PDB entry 5DNY | X-ray diffraction, 3.11 A resolution | chains D and E of the 6 polymer chains in the assembly

== Chain D ==
Molecule: DNA double-strand break repair Rad50 ATPase
From: Methanocaldococcus jannaschii (strain ATCC 43067 / DSM 2661 / JAL-1 / JCM 10045 / NBRC 100440)
Reference sequence: Q58718 (RAD50_METJA); numbering as in UniProt; present here: 1-188, 825-1005
Chain sequence (371 residues; row label = number of the first residue in the row; note: 634 numbers in that range are skipped by the numbering (no residue carries them; nothing is unmodelled there)):
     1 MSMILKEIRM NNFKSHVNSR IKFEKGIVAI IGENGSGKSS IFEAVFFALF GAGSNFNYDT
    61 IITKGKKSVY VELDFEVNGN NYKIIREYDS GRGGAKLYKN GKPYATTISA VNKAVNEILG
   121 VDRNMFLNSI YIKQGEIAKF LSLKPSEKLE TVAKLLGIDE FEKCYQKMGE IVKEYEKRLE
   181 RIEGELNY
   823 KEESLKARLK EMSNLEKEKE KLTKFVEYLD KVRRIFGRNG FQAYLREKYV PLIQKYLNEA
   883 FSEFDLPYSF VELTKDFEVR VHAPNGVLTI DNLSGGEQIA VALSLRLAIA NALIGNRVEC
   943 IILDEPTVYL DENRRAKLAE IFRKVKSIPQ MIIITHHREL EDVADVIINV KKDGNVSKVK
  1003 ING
Not modelled in the structure: 823-835
Small-molecule neighbours:
  - ATP-gamma-S (AGS; phosphothiophosphoric acid-adenylate ester), molecule 1: Lys14, Ser15, Glu33, Asn34, Gly35, Ser36, Gly37, Lys38, Ser39, Ser40, Asp59, Thr60, Ile62, Thr63, Lys64, Gln134, Asp946, Glu947, Ile976, His978, Lys994
  - ATP-gamma-S (AGS), molecule 2: Tyr890, Leu910, Asn914, Leu915, Ser916, Gly917, Glu919
Curated features (UniProtKB/Swiss-Prot):
  - binding site (ATP): Lys14, Gly35 to Ser40, Ile62 to Lys64, Gln134
What the authors report for this chain:
  - binding site for the 27-nt DNA strand (chain E): Gly51 to Tyr58, Arg92, Thr107, Ser109, Lys144
  - mutagenesis - R86E, R92E, T107E: decreased binding to DNA

== Chain E ==
Molecule: 27-nt DNA strand
Sequence (27 nucleotides; numbered 1 to 27; the number before each row is that of its first residue):
     1 AAAGTTGGGA TTGAGACACA CATTCGT
Not modelled in the structure: 26-27

== Interface between chain D and chain E ==
Contacting residue pairs - 17 pairs, chain D then chain E:
  Gly51(D) - DT24(E)  phosphate contact
  Ala52(D) - DT23(E)  phosphate contact
  Ala52(D) - DT24(E)  hydrogen bond to the phosphate
  Gly53(D) - DT23(E)  sugar contact
  Ser54(D) - DC21(E)  base contact
  Ser54(D) - DA22(E)  sugar contact
  Asn57(D) - DA22(E)  sugar contact
  Asn57(D) - DT23(E)  phosphate contact
  Tyr58(D) - DT23(E)  hydrogen bond to the phosphate
  Tyr58(D) - DT24(E)  hydrogen bond to the phosphate
  Arg92(D) - DC25(E)  base contact
  Thr107(D) - DC25(E)  hydrogen bond to the phosphate
  Ile108(D) - DT24(E)  phosphate contact
  Ile108(D) - DC25(E)  phosphate contact
  Ser109(D) - DC25(E)  hydrogen bond to the phosphate
  Lys144(D) - DA14(E)  salt bridge to the phosphate
  Pro145(D) - DA14(E)  phosphate contact
Other interface residues (no listed pair), chain D (14 interface residues in all): Phe56, Gly91

== In short ==
Chain D and chain E form an interface of 14 and 6 residues respectively, with 5 hydrogen bonds and 1 salt
bridge. Polar pairs include Ala52(D)-DT24(E), Tyr58(D)-DT23(E) and Tyr58(D)-DT24(E). From the paper: a binding
site for the 27-nt DNA strand (chain E) at Gly51(D), Arg92(D) and Thr107(D) among others; R86E, R92E and T107E
of chain D reduce binding to DNA.
Chain D is DNA double-strand break repair Rad50 ATPase (Methanocaldococcus jannaschii (strain ATCC 43067 / DSM
2661 / JAL-1 / JCM 10045 / NBRC 100440)) and chain E is a 27-nt DNA strand; the structure, Structure of the
ATPrS-Mre11/Rad50-DNA complex, was determined by X-ray diffraction together with 5F3W from the same study.
